PDB entry 7EJA | electron microscopy, 3.60 A resolution | chains A and B of the 5 polymer chains in the assembly

Chain A:
Protein: Guanine nucleotide-binding protein G(o) subunit alpha
From: Homo sapiens
UniProt: P09471 (GNAO_HUMAN); residue numbers follow UniProt; this construct covers 1-354
Sequence (354 residues; each row starts with the number of its first residue):
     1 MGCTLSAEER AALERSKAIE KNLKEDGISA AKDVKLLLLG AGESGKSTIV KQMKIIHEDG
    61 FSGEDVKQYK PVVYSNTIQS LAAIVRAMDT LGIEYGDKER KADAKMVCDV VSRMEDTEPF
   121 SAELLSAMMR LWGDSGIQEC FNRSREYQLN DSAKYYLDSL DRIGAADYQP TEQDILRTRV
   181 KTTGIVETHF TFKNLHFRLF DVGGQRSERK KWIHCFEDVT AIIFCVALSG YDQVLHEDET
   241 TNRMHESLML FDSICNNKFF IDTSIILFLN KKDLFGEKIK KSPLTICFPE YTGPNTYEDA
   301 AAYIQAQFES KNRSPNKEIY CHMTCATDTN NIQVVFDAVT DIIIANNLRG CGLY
Disordered / not traced: 1-4, 55-180, 229-242
Swiss-Prot annotation at these positions:
  - region: Lys35 to Thr48 (G1 motif), Asp174 to Thr182 (G2 motif), Phe197 to Arg206 (G3 motif), Ile266 to Asp273 (G4 motif), Thr324 to Thr329 (G5 motif)
  - binding site (GTP): Glu43, Lys46, Ser47, Thr48, Ser152, Leu176, Arg177, Thr178, Arg179, Asn270, Asp273, Cys325
  - binding site (Mg(2+)): Ser47, Thr182
  - modified residue: Arg179 (ADP-ribosylarginine), Gln205 (5-glutamyl histamine), Cys351 (ADP-ribosylcysteine)
  - lipidation: Gly2 (N-myristoyl glycine), Cys3 (S-palmitoyl cysteine), Cys351 (S-palmitoyl cysteine)
  - natural variant: Gly40 (G40R: In DEE17 and NEDIM; G40W: Found in a patient with intractable early-onset epilepsy), Ser47 (S47G: In NEDIM), Gln52 (Q52P: Found in a patient with intractable early-onset epilepsy; Q52R: In DEE17), Ile56 (I56T: In NEDIM), Asp174 (D174G: In DEE17), Thr191 to Phe197 (deletion: In DEE17), Gly203 (G203R: In DEE17), Arg209 (R209C: In DEE17 and NEDIM; R209G: In NEDIM; R209H: In NEDIM; R209L: In NEDIM), Ala227 (A227V: In NEDIM), Glu246 (E246G: In NEDIM; E246K: In NEDIM), Ile279 (I279N: In DEE17)
  - mutagenesis: Cys351 (C351A: Strong loss of binding to ADGRG3)

Chain B:
Protein: Guanine nucleotide-binding protein G(I)/G(S)/G(T) subunit beta-1
From: Homo sapiens
UniProt: P62873 (GBB1_HUMAN); residues 2-340 here = UniProt positions 2-340
Sequence (349 residues; row label = number of the first residue in the row; numbers below 1 keep their minus sign (His-8 is residue -8)):
    -8 HHHHHHGSSG SELDQLRQEA EQLKNQIRDA RKACADATLS QITNNIDPVG RIQMRTRRTL
    52 RGHLAKIYAM HWGTDSRLLV SASQDGKLII WDSYTTNKVH AIPLRSSWVM TCAYAPSGNY
   112 VACGGLDNIC SIYNLKTREG NVRVSRELAG HTGYLSCCRF LDDNQIVTSS GDTTCALWDI
   172 ETGQQTTTFT GHTGDVMSLS LAPDTRLFVS GACDASAKLW DVREGMCRQT FTGHESDINA
   232 ICFFPNGNAF ATGSDDATCR LFDLRADQEL MTYSHDNIIC GITSVSFSKS GRLLLAGYDD
   292 FNCNVWDALK ADRAGVLAGH DNRVSCLGVT DDGMAVATGS WDSFLKIWN
Disordered / not traced: -8 to 6, 28-30
Construct notes: expression tag (-8 to 1)
Swiss-Prot annotation at these positions:
  - modified residue: Ser2 (N-acetylserine), His266 (Phosphohistidine)
  - natural variant: Leu30 (L30F: In MRD42; uncertain significance), Arg52 (R52G: In MRD42), Gly64 (G64V: In MRD42), Asp76 (D76E: In MRD42; D76G: In MRD42), Gly77 (G77S: In MRD42), Lys78 (K78R: In MRD42), Ile80 (I80N: In MRD42; I80T: In MRD42), His91 (H91R: In MRD42; uncertain significance), Ala92 (A92T: In MRD42), Pro94 (P94S: In MRD42), Leu95 (L95P: In MRD42), Arg96 (R96L: In MRD42), 5 further natural variant entries in UniProt

How chain A and chain B interact:
Contacting residue pairs (26):
  Leu13(A) - Asn88(B)
  Arg15(A) - Val90(B)
  Arg15(A) - His91(B)
  Ser16(A) - Asn88(B)
  Ser16(A) - Lys89(B)  hydrogen bond (side chain-backbone)
  Ile19(A) - Lys89(B)
  Leu23(A) - Gly53(B)
  Leu23(A) - Ile80(B)  hydrophobic
  Gly27(A) - Leu55(B)
  Thr183(A) - Asn119(B)  hydrogen bond (backbone-side chain)
  Thr183(A) - His142(B)
  Gly184(A) - Asn119(B)
  Ile185(A) - Trp99(B)
  Ile185(A) - Leu117(B)  hydrophobic
  Phe200(A) - Trp99(B)  hydrophobic
  Gln205(A) - Leu117(B)
  Gln205(A) - Tyr145(B)
  Ser207(A) - Tyr145(B)
  Ser207(A) - Gly162(B)
  Ser207(A) - Asp186(B)  hydrogen bond
  Glu208(A) - Asp186(B)  hydrogen bond (backbone-side chain)
  Lys211(A) - Tyr145(B)
  Cys215(A) - Tyr59(B)  hydrogen bond
  Cys215(A) - Gln75(B)
  Phe216(A) - Trp99(B)  hydrophobic
  Glu217(A) - Lys57(B)
Other interface residues (no listed pair), chain A (22 interface residues in all): Asp26, Arg198, Trp212, His214, Asp218
Other interface residues (no listed pair), chain B (25 interface residues in all): Lys78, Thr87, Ala92, Ser98, Met101, Asp118, Thr143, Met188

Summary:
22 residues of chain A face 25 of chain B across their interface, with 5 hydrogen bonds. Among the polar pairs
are Ser16(A)-Lys89(B), Thr183(A)-Asn119(B) and Ser207(A)-Asp186(B). Curated annotation (UniProt) lists 12
GTP-binding residues, Mg2+-binding residues Ser47(A) and Thr182(A) and one mutagenesis site on chain A.
Chain A is Guanine nucleotide-binding protein G(o) subunit alpha and chain B is Guanine nucleotide-binding
protein G(I)/G(S)/G(T) subunit beta-1, both from Homo sapiens; the structure, Structure of the
alpha2A-adrenergic receptor GoA signaling complex bound to dexmedetomidine, was determined by electron
microscopy, deposited together with 7EJ0, 7EJ8 and 7EJK.
